Entry 7O4K (electron microscopy, 3.60 A resolution); this record covers chains 7 and N of the 17 polymer chains in the assembly.

[Chain 7]
Name: General transcription and DNA repair factor IIH helicase subunit XPB
From: Saccharomyces cerevisiae (strain ATCC 204508 / S288c)
Notes: EC 3.6.4.12
Reference sequence: Q00578 (RAD25_YEAST); residues 1-843 here = UniProt positions 1-843
Chain sequence (843 residues; numbered 1 to 843; the number before each row is that of its first residue):
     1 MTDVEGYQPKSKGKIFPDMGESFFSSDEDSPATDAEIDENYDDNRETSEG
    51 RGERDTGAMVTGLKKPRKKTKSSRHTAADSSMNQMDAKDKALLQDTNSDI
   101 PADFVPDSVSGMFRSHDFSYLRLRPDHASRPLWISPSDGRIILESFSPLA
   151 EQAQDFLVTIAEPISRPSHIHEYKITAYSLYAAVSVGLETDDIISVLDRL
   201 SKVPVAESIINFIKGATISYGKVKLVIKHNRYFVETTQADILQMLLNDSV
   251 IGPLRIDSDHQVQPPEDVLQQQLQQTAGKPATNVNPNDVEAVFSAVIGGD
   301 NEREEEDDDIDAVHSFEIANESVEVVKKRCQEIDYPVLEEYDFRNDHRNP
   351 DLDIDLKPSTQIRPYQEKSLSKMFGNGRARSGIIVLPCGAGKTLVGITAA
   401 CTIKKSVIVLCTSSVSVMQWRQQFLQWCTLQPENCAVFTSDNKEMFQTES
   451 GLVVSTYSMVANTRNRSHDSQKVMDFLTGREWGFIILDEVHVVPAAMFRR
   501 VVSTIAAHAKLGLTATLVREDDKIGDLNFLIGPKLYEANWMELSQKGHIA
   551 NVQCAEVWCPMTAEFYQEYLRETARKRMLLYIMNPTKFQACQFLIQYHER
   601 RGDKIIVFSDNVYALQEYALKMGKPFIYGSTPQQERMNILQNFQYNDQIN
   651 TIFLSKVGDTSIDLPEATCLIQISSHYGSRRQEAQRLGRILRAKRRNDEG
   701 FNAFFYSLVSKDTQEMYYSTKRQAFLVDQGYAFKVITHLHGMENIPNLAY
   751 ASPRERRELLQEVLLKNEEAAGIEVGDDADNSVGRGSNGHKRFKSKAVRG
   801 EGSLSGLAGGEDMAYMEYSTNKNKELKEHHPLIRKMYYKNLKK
Not modelled in the structure: 1-99, 253-312, 768-843
Ligand contacts: ADP / beryllium trifluoride: Gln361, Arg363, Gln366, Pro387, Cys388, Gly389, Ala390, Gly391, Lys392, Thr393, Leu394, Gln423, Trp427, Glu489, Ala515, Ser661, Asp663, Pro665, Arg689, Arg692
Swiss-Prot annotation at these positions:
  - motif: Lys64 to His75 (Nuclear localization signal), Asp488 to His491 (DEAH box)
  - binding site (ATP): Leu386 to Thr393
  - modified residue: Ser752 (Phosphoserine)
  - natural variant: Trp427 (W427L: In suppressor mutant)
  - mutagenesis: Lys392 (K392R: Lethal in vivo. Defective in translation in vitro), Glu489 (E489Q: Loss of DNA translocase function of TFHII), Val798 to Lys843 (Increased UV sensitivity)

[Chain N]
Molecule: Non-template DNA
Sequence (106 nucleotides; each row starts with the number of its first residue):
     1 CGAGAACAGTAGCACGCTGTGTATATAATAGCTATGGAACGTTCGATTCA
    51 CCTCCGATGTGTGTTGTACATACATAAAAATATCATAGCACAACTGCGCT
   101 GTGTCA
Not modelled in the structure: 1-62, 73-106

[How chain 7 and chain N interact]
Contacting residue pairs (17):
  Val492(7) - DA70(N)  phosphate contact
  Ala495(7) - DC69(N)  phosphate contact
  Ala495(7) - DA70(N)  phosphate contact
  Ala496(7) - DC69(N)  phosphate contact
  Met497(7) - DA68(N)  phosphate contact
  Met497(7) - DC69(N)  hydrogen bond to the phosphate
  Phe498(7) - DC69(N)  hydrogen bond to the phosphate
  Arg519(7) - DA70(N)  salt bridge to the phosphate
  Glu520(7) - DT71(N)  sugar contact
  His676(7) - DT71(N)  hydrogen bond to the sugar
  Tyr677(7) - DT71(N)  phosphate contact
  Tyr677(7) - DA72(N)  phosphate contact
  Gly678(7) - DT71(N)  phosphate contact
  Gly678(7) - DA72(N)  hydrogen bond to the phosphate
  Ser679(7) - DT71(N)  phosphate contact
  Arg681(7) - DA70(N)  phosphate contact
  Arg681(7) - DT71(N)  salt bridge to the phosphate
Interface residues without a listed pair, chain 7 (17 interface residues in all): His491, Arg575, Lys656, Tyr718, Lys721

[Overview]
17 residues of chain 7 and 5 residues of chain N are in contact, with 4 hydrogen bonds and 2 salt bridges.
Polar contacts include His676(7)-DT71(N), Met497(7)-DC69(N) and Phe498(7)-DC69(N). Ligands of chain 7: ADP /
beryllium trifluoride.
Here chain 7 is General transcription and DNA repair factor IIH helicase subunit XPB (Saccharomyces cerevisiae
(strain ATCC 204508 / S288c)) and chain N is Non-template DNA. Entry 7O4K (Yeast TFIIH in the contracted state
within the pre-initiation complex) was determined by electron microscopy together with 7O4I, 7O4J, 7O4L, 7O72,
7O73 and 7O75 from the same study.
